PDB entry 6XLJ | electron microscopy, 2.70 A resolution | chains H and N of the 11 polymer chains in the assembly

[Chain H]
Molecule: MerR family transcriptional regulator EcmrR
Source organism: Escherichia coli O157:H7
Sequence (268 residues; numbered 2 to 269; the number before each row is that of its first residue):
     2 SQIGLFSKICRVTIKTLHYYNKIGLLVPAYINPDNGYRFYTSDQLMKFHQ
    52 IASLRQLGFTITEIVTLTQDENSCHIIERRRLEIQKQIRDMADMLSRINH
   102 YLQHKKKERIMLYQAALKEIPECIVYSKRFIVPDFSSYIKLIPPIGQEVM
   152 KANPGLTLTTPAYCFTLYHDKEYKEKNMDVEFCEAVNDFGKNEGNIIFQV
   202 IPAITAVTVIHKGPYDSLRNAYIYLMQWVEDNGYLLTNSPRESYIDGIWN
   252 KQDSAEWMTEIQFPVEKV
What the authors report for this chain:
  - binding site for tetraphenylantimonium ion: Glu185
  - binding site for chapso: Tyr174, Arg220, Glu243

[Chain N]
Molecule: synthetic non-template strand DNA
Sequence (54 nucleotides; each row starts with the number of its first residue):
    35 GCCTTGACCCTCCCCTAAGGGGAGGGTTTAGATTGTGTGCAGTCTGACGC
    85 GGCG

[Interface between chain H and chain N]
Contacting residue pairs - 14 pairs, chain H then chain N:
  Gln3(H) - DC42(N)  phosphate contact
  Gln3(H) - DC43(N)  hydrogen bond to the phosphate
  Ile4(H) - DC43(N)  phosphate contact
  Ile4(H) - DC44(N)  phosphate contact
  Gly5(H) - DC43(N)  hydrogen bond to the phosphate
  Lys16(H) - DC46(N)  base contact
  His19(H) - DC44(N)  salt bridge to the phosphate
  His19(H) - DT45(N)  base contact
  Asn36(H) - DC44(N)  sugar contact
  Gly37(H) - DC44(N)  sugar contact
  Tyr38(H) - DC43(N)  sugar contact
  Tyr38(H) - DC44(N)  phosphate contact
  Arg39(H) - DC44(N)  salt bridge to the phosphate
  Arg39(H) - DT45(N)  salt bridge to the phosphate
Other interface residues (no listed pair), chain H (10 interface residues in all): Leu6

[Overview]
10 residues of chain H face 5 of chain N across their interface; the contacts include 2 hydrogen bonds and 3
salt bridges. Among the polar pairs are Gln3(H)-DC43(N), Gly5(H)-DC43(N) and His19(H)-DC44(N). From the paper:
a binding site for chapso at Tyr174(H), Arg220(H) and Glu243(H); a binding site for tetraphenylantimonium ion
at Glu185(H).
Chain H is MerR family transcriptional regulator EcmrR (Escherichia coli O157:H7) and chain N is synthetic
non-template strand DNA; the structure, Cryo-EM structure of EcmrR-RNAP-promoter initial transcribing complex
with 4-nt RNA transcript (EcmrR-RPitc-4nt), was determined by electron microscopy (same publication as 6XL5,
6XL6, 6XL9, 6XLA, 6XLK, 6XLL, 6XLM and 6XLN).
